PDB entry 5CFH | X-ray diffraction, 1.49 A resolution | chain A

Chain A:
Protein: Beta-2-microglobulin
Source organism: Homo sapiens
Reference sequence: P61769 (B2MG_HUMAN); residues 1-99 here correspond to UniProt positions 21-119 (UniProt number = residue number + 20)
Chain sequence (100 residues; numbered 0 to 99; the number before each row is that of its first residue; numbering starts at 0):
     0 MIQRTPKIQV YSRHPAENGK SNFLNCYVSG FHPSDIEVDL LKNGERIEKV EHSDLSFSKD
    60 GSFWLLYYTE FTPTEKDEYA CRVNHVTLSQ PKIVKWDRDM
Disordered / not traced: 99
Construct notes: initiating methionine (0); engineered mutation Gly60 (Trp80 in P61769), Trp63 (Tyr83 in P61769)
Disulfides: Cys25-Cys80
Reported in the primary citation:
  - mutagenesis - W60G/Y63W, W60G/N83V: unchanged stability
  - conformationally variable residues (loop rearrangement, side-chain flip): Arg12 to Asn21, Leu54, Ser55, Phe56, Ser57 to Gly60, Phe62, Trp63

Overview:
The paper reports that W60G/Y63W and W60G/N83V leave stability unchanged; conformational variability at Arg12,
Leu54 and Ser55 among others.
Chain A is Beta-2-microglobulin (Homo sapiens); the structure, human beta-2 microglobulin double mutant
W60G-Y63W, was determined by X-ray diffraction, deposited together with 5CKA and 5CKG.
